Entry 4LMB (X-ray diffraction, 1.91 A resolution); this record covers chain A.

[Chain A]
Name: Cysteine synthase
Source organism: Microcystis aeruginosa
Notes: EC 2.5.1.47
UniProtKB: A8YBP8 (A8YBP8_MICAE); residue numbers follow UniProt; this construct covers 1-315
Sequence (322 residues; row label = number of the first residue in the row; numbers below 1 keep their minus sign (Met-6 is residue -6)):
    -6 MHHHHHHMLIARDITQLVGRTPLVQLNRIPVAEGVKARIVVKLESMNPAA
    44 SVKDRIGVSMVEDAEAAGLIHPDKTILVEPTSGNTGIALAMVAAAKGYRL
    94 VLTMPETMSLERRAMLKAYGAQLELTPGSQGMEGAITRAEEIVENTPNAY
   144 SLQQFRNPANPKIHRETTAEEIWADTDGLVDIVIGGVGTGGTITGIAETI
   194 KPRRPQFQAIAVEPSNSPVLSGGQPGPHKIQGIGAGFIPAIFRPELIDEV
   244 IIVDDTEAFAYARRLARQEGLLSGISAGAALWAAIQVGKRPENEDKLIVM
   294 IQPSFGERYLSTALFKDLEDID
Unresolved in the structure: -6 to 0, 311-315
Sequence notes: expression tag (-6 to 0)
Covalent attachments: pyridoxal phosphate (PLP) linked to Lys46
Residues lining bound ligands:
  - cysteine (CYS), molecule 1: Pro73, Thr74, Ser75, Gly76, Asn77, Thr78, Met125, Gln147, Phe148, Thr182, Gly225
  - cysteine (CYS), molecule 2: Ser75, Met101, Met125, Phe148, Gly181, His221, Ile223, Gln224, Gly225, Ile226, Gly227, Ala228
  - pyridoxal phosphate (PLP): Val45, Asn77, Arg105, His157, Gly179, Val180, Gly181, Thr182, Gly183, Gly184, Thr185, Gln224, Gly225, Ile226, Ser269, Pro296, Ser297, Tyr302
Reported in the primary citation:
  - catalytic residues: Lys46 (by similarity / conservation)
  - binding site for pyridoxal phosphate: Lys46, Asn77, Ser269
  - binding site for cysteine: Lys46, Thr74, Ser75, Asn77, Thr78, Met125, Phe148, Gly225
  - conformationally variable residues (loop rearrangement): Met97 to Glu104, Pro120 to Gly127

[In short]
Bound to chain A: cysteine. Covalently linked pyridoxal phosphate: at Lys46. From the paper: the catalytic
residue Lys46; a binding site for cysteine at Lys46, Thr74 and Ser75 among others.
Chain A is Cysteine synthase (Microcystis aeruginosa); the structure, Crystal structure analysis of
O-acetylserine sulfhydrylase CysK2 complexed with cystine from Microcystis aeruginosa 7806, was determined by
X-ray diffraction (same publication as 4LMA).
